9MSG - chains I and M of the 14 polymer chains in the assembly; structure by electron microscopy, 2.70 A resolution.

== Chain I ==
Molecule: DNA-directed RNA polymerase subunit beta
From: Escherichia coli
Notes: EC 2.7.7.6
UniProtKB: P0A8V2 (RPOB_ECOLI); residue numbers follow UniProt; this construct covers 1-1342
Amino-acid sequence (1342 residues; each row starts with the number of its first residue):
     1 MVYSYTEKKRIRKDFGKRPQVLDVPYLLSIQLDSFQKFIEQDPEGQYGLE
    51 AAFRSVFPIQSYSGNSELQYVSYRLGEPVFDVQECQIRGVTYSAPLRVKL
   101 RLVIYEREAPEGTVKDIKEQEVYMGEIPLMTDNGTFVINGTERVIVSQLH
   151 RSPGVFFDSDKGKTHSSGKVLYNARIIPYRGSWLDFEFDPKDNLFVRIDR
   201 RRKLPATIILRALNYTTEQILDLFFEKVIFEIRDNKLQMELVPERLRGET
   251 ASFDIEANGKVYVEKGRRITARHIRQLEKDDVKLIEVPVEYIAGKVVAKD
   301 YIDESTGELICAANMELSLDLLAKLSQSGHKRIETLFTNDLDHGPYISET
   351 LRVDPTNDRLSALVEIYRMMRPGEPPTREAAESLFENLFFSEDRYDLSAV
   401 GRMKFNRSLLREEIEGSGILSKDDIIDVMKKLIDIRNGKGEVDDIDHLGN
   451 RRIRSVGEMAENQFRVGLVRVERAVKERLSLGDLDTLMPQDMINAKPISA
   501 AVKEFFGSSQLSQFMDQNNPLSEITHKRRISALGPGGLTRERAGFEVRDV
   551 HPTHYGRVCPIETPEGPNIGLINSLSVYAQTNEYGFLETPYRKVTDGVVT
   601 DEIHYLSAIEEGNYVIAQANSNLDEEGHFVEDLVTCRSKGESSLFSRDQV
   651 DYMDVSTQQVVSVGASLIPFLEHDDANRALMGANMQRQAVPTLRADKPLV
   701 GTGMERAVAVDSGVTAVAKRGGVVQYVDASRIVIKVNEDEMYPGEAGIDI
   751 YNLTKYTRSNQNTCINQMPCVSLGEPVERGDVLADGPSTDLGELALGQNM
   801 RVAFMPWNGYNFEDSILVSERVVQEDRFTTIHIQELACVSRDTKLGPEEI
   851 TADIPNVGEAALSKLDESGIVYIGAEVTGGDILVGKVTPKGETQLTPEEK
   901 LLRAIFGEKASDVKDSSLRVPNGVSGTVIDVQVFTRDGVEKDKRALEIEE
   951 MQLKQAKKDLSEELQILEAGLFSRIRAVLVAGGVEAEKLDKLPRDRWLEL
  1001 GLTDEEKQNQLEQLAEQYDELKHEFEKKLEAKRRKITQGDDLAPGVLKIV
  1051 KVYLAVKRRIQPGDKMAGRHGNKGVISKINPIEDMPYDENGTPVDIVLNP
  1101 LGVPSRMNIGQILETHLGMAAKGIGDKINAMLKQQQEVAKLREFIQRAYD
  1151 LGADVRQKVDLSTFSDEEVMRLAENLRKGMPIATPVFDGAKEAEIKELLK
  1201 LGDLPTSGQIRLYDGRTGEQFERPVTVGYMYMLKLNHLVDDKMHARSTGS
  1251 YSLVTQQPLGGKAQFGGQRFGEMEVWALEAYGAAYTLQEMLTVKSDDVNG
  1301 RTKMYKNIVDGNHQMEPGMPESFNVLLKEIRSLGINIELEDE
Not modelled in the structure: 1, 1342
Small-molecule neighbours: pyrophosphate (POP): Arg-678, Ser-1105, Arg-1106
UniProt features mapped onto this chain:
  - modified residue (N6-acetyllysine): Lys-1022, Lys-1200
  - mutagenesis: Ile-561 (I561S: Resistant to antibiotics salinamide A and B), Ile-569 (I569S: Resistant to antibiotics salinamide A and B), Ala-665 (A665E: Resistant to antibiotics salinamide A and B), Asp-675 (D675A/G: Resistant to antibiotics salinamide A and B), Asn-677 (N677H/K: Resistant to antibiotics salinamide A and B), Leu-680 (L680M: Resistant to antibiotics salinamide A and B), Glu-813 (E813K: Disrupts the enzyme's active center)

== Chain M ==
Molecule: RNA polymerase sigma-54 factor
From: Escherichia coli
UniProtKB: P24255 (RP54_ECOLI); residues 1-477 here = UniProt positions 1-477
Amino-acid sequence (477 residues; numbered 1 to 477; the number before each row is that of its first residue):
     1 MKQGLQLRLSQQLAMTPQLQQAIRLLQLSTLELQQELQQALESNPLLEQI
    51 DTHEEIDTRETQDSETLDTADALEQKEMPEELPLDASWDTIYTAGTPSGT
   101 SGDYIDDELPVYQGETTQTLQDYLMWQVELTPFSDTDRAIATSIVDAVDE
   151 TGYLTVPLEDILESIGDEEIDIDEVEAVLKRIQRFDPVGVAAKDLRDCLL
   201 IQLSQFDKTTPWLEEARLIISDHLDLLANHDFRTLMRVTRLKEDVLKEAV
   251 NLIQSLDPRPGQSIQTGEPEYVIPDVLVRKHNGHWTVELNSDSIPRLQIN
   301 QHYASMCNNARNDGDSQFIRSNLQDAKWLIKSLESRNDTLLRVSRCIVEQ
   351 QQAFFEQGEEYMKPMVLADIAQAVEMHESTISRVTTQKYLHSPRGIFELK
   401 YFFSSHVNTEGGGEASSTAIRALVKKLIAAENPAKPLSDSKLTSLLSEQG
   451 IMVARRTVAKYRESLSIPPSNQRKQLV
Not modelled in the structure: 1, 91-110, 477
UniProt features mapped onto this chain:
  - DNA-binding region: Val-366 to Thr-385 (H-T-H motif)
  - motif: Ala-454 to Arg-462 (RPON box)

== Interface between chain I and chain M ==
Residue-residue contacts (69):
  Lys-163(I) / Glu-74(M)  salt bridge
  Arg-540(I) / Met-78(M)
  Glu-541(I) / Glu-77(M)
  Glu-541(I) / Met-78(M)  hydrogen bond (backbone-backbone)
  Glu-541(I) / Pro-79(M)
  Glu-541(I) / Glu-80(M)
  Arg-542(I) / Glu-77(M)  salt bridge
  Gly-544(I) / Lys-76(M)
  Phe-545(I) / Lys-76(M)
  Glu-546(I) / Lys-76(M)  salt bridge
  Arg-548(I) / Met-78(M)
  Pro-567(I) / Trp-88(M)  hydrophobic
  Asp-842(I) / Tyr-271(M)
  Asp-842(I) / Gly-395(M)
  Asp-842(I) / Ile-396(M)
  Thr-843(I) / Pro-269(M)
  Thr-843(I) / Glu-270(M)
  Thr-843(I) / Tyr-271(M)
  Lys-844(I) / Glu-270(M)  hydrogen bond (backbone-backbone)
  Lys-844(I) / Val-272(M)
  Leu-845(I) / Glu-270(M)
  Lys-890(I) / Gln-262(M)  hydrogen bond
  Glu-899(I) / Arg-259(M)  salt bridge
  Leu-901(I) / Leu-195(M)  hydrophobic
  Leu-901(I) / Ala-228(M)  hydrophobic
  Leu-902(I) / Leu-195(M)  hydrophobic
  Leu-902(I) / Pro-258(M)  hydrophobic
  Leu-902(I) / Arg-259(M)
  Arg-903(I) / Ser-466(M)
  Ala-904(I) / Ala-228(M)
  Ala-904(I) / His-230(M)  hydrogen bond (backbone-side chain)
  Ile-905(I) / Leu-195(M)  hydrophobic
  Ile-905(I) / Leu-224(M)  hydrophobic
  Ile-905(I) / Gln-254(M)
  Phe-906(I) / Ile-253(M)
  Phe-906(I) / Gln-254(M)
  Phe-906(I) / Leu-256(M)
  Phe-906(I) / Pro-258(M)  hydrophobic
  Glu-908(I) / Pro-468(M)
  Ala-910(I) / Arg-259(M)
  Ser-911(I) / Arg-259(M)
  Lys-914(I) / Gln-265(M)
  Asp-915(I) / Gln-265(M)
  Arg-936(I) / His-391(M)
  Arg-936(I) / Ser-392(M)
  Arg-936(I) / Pro-393(M)  hydrogen bond (side chain-backbone)
  Asp-937(I) / Pro-393(M)
  Val-939(I) / Pro-393(M)
  Ser-1250(I) / Glu-115(M)  hydrogen bond
  Ser-1250(I) / Thr-116(M)
  Tyr-1251(I) / Glu-115(M)
  Tyr-1251(I) / Thr-116(M)  hydrogen bond (backbone-backbone)
  Ser-1252(I) / Gln-113(M)  hydrogen bond
  Ser-1252(I) / Gly-114(M)
  Leu-1253(I) / Gly-114(M)  hydrogen bond (backbone-backbone)
  Leu-1253(I) / Glu-115(M)
  Val-1254(I) / Gln-113(M)  hydrogen bond (backbone-side chain)
  Thr-1255(I) / Gln-113(M)
  Leu-1259(I) / Glu-115(M)
  Arg-1269(I) / Asp-85(M)  salt bridge
  Gly-1271(I) / Asp-85(M)
  Glu-1272(I) / Asp-85(M)  hydrogen bond (backbone-side chain)
  Met-1273(I) / Leu-84(M)  hydrophobic
  Met-1273(I) / Asp-85(M)
  Thr-1302(I) / Glu-129(M)
  Tyr-1305(I) / Trp-126(M)
  Tyr-1305(I) / Leu-130(M)  hydrophobic
  Lys-1306(I) / Glu-129(M)
  Lys-1306(I) / Leu-130(M)
Interface residues without a listed pair, chain I (50 interface residues in all): Arg-841, Glu-848, Asn-856, Thr-888, Gly-938, Gln-1256, Val-1309
Interface residues without a listed pair, chain M (43 interface residues in all): Glu-60, Tyr-153, Leu-199, Leu-227, Arg-394

== In short ==
50 residues of chain I face 43 of chain M across their interface, with 11 hydrogen bonds and 5 salt bridges.
Polar pairs include Lys-163(I)/Glu-74(M), Arg-542(I)/Glu-77(M) and Glu-546(I)/Lys-76(M). Ligands of chain I:
pyrophosphate. Curated annotation (UniProt) lists 7 mutagenesis sites on chain I.
Chain I is DNA-directed RNA polymerase subunit beta and chain M is RNA polymerase sigma-54 factor, both from
Escherichia coli; the structure, De novo SigN RNA polymerase transcription initiation intermediate with bound
SigN-RII, was determined by electron microscopy, deposited together with 9MSE, 9MSF, 9MSH and 9MSJ.
